Entry 5WNP (X-ray diffraction, 3.30 A resolution); this record covers chains A and K of the 23 polymer chains in the assembly.

== Chain A ==
Molecule: 16S Ribosomal RNA rRNA
Organism: Thermus thermophilus (strain HB8 / ATCC 27634 / DSM 579)
Sequence (1522 nucleotides; each row starts with the number of its first residue; note: 42 numbers in that range are skipped by the numbering (no residue carries them; nothing is unmodelled there); a row labelled like 190A-190L holds insertion residues (190A, then the next letters in order); numbering starts at 0):
     0 UUUGUUGGAG AGUUUGAUCC UGGCUCAGGG UGAACGCUGG CGGCGUGCCU AAGACAUGCA
    60 AGUCGUGCGG G
    73 CCGCGGGGUU UU
    88 ACUCCG
    95 UGGUC
   101 AGCGGCGGAC GGGUGAGUAA CGCGUGGGU
  129A G
   130 ACCUACCCGG AAGAGGGGGA CAACCCGGGG AAACUCGGGC UAAUCCCCCA UGUGGACCCG
   190 C
190A-190L CCCUUGGGGUGU
   191 GUCCAAAGGG CUUU
   216 GCCCGCUUCC GGAUGGGCCC GCGUCCCAUC AGCUAGUUGG UGGGGUAAUG GCCCACCAAG
   276 GCGACGACGG GUAGCCGGUC UGAGAGGAUG GCCGGCCACA GGGGCACUGA GACACGGGCC
   336 CCACUCCUAC GGGAGGCAGC AGUUAGGAAU CUUCCGCAAU GGGCGCAAGC CUGACGGAGC
   396 GACGCCGCUU GGAGGAAGAA GCCCUUCGGG GUGUAAACUC CUGAA
   442 CCCGGGACGA AACCCCCGAC GA
   474 GGGGACUGAC GGUACCGGG
   494 GUAAUAGCGC CGGCCAACUC CGUGCCAGCA GCCGCGGUAA UACGGAGGGC GCGAGCGUUA
   554 CCCGGAUUCA CUGGGCGUAA AGGGCGUGUA GGCGGCCUGG GGCGUCCCAU GUGAAAGACC
   614 ACGGCUCAAC CGUGGGGGAG CGUGGGAUAC GCUCAGGCUA GACGGUGGGA GAGGGUGGUG
   674 GAAUUCCCGG AGUAGCGGUG AAAUGCGCAG AUACCGGGAG GAACGCCGAU GGCGAAGGCA
   734 GCCACCUGGU CCACCCGUGA CGCUGAGGCG CGAAAGCGUG GGGAGCAAAC CGGAUUAGAU
   794 ACCCGGGUAG UCCACGCCCU AAACGAUGCG CGCUAGGUCU CUGGGUCU
   848 CCUGGGGGCC GAAGCUAACG CGUUAAGCGC GCCGCCUGGG GAGUACGGCC GCAAGGCUGA
   908 AACUCAAAGG AAUUGACGGG GGCCCGCACA AGCGGUGGAG CAUGUGGUUU AAUUCGAAGX
   968 AACGCGAAGA ACCUUACCAG GCCUUGACAU GCUAGG
 1003A G
  1004 AACCCGGGUG AAAGCCUGGG GUGCCCC
1030A-1030D GCGA
  1031 GGGGAGCCCU AGCACAGGUG CUGCAUGGCC GUCGUCAGCU CGUGCCGUGA GGUGUUGGGU
  1091 UAAGUCCCGC AACGAGCGCA ACCCCCGCCG UUAGUUGCCA GCGGUUCGGC CGGGCACUCU
  1151 AACGGGACUG CCCGCGAAA
  1171 GCGGGAGGAA GGAGGGGACG ACGUCUGGUC AGCAUGGCCC UUACGGCCUG GGCGACACAC
  1231 GUGCUACAAU GCCCACUACA AAGCGAUGCC ACCCGGCAAC GGGGAGCUAA UCGCAAAAAG
  1291 GUGGGCCCAG UUCGGAUUGG GGUCUGCAAC CCGACCCCAU GAAGCCGGAA UCGCUAGUAA
  1351 UCGCGGAUCA G
 1361A C
  1362 CAUGCCGCGG UGAAUACGUU CCCGGGCCUU GUACACACXG CCXGUXACGC CAUGGGAGCG
  1422 GGCUCUACCC GAAGUCGCCG GG
  1446 AGCCUACGGG
  1459 CAGGCGCCGA GGGUAGGGCC CGUGACUGGG GCGAAGUCGU AACAAGGUAG CUGUACCGGA
  1519 AGGUGCGGCU GGAUCCACUC CUUUCU
Unresolved in the structure: 0-4, 1534-1538
Modified residues: PSU (pseudouridine-5'-monophosphate) at position 516, 7MG (7N-methyl-8-hydroguanosine-5'-monophosphate) at position 527, M2G (N2-dimethylguanosine-5'-monophosphate) at position 966, 5MC (5-methylcytidine-5'-monophosphate) at position 967, 2MG (2N-methylguanosine-5'-monophosphate) at position 1207, 5MC (5-methylcytidine-5'-monophosphate) at position 1400, 4OC (4n,o2'-methylcytidine-5'-monophosphate) at position 1402, 5MC (5-methylcytidine-5'-monophosphate) at position 1404, 5MC (5-methylcytidine-5'-monophosphate) at position 1407, UR3 (3-methyluridine-5'-monophoshate) at position 1498, MA6 (6N-dimethyladenosine-5'-monophoshate) at position 1518, MA6 (6N-dimethyladenosine-5'-monophoshate) at position 1519, PSU (pseudouridine-5'-monophosphate) at position 1540, PSU (pseudouridine-5'-monophosphate) at position 1541
Differences from the reference sequence: conflict C1534 (A132811 in 55771382), A1535 (C132812 in 55771382)
Bound ions: Mg2+ site 1: U5, G6 (shared with 1 residue of chain D); K+ site 1 near U14 (its only coordinating residue here); Mg2+ site 2 near G15 (its only coordinating residue here); Mg2+ site 3 near G21 (its only coordinating residue here); Mg2+ site 4 near G28 (its only coordinating residue here); Mg2+ site 5 near G46 (its only coordinating residue here); Mg2+ site 6 near A53 (its only coordinating residue here); Mg2+ site 7 near G61 (its only coordinating residue here); Mg2+ site 8: G70, U98; Mg2+ site 9 near U81 (its only coordinating residue here); Mg2+ site 10 near U83 (its only coordinating residue here); Mg2+ site 11 near G107 (its only coordinating residue here); 14 more K+ sites not listed; 77 more Mg2+ sites not listed

== Chain K ==
Protein: 30S ribosomal protein S11
Organism: Thermus thermophilus (strain HB8 / ATCC 27634 / DSM 579)
UniProt: P80376 (RS11_THET8); numbering as in UniProt (aligned over 11-129)
Chain sequence (119 residues; row label = number of the first residue in the row):
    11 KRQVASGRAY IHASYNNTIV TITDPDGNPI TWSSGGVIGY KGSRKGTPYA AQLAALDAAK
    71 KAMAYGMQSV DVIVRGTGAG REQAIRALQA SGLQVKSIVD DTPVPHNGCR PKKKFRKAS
Bound ions: Mg2+: Asn26 (shared with G691(A) of chain A)

== How chain A and chain K interact ==
Contacting residue pairs (72):
  G674(A) with His116(K), base contact
  A675(A) with Val114(K), hydrogen bond to the sugar; His116(K), hydrogen bond to the base; Gly118(K), base contact
  A676(A) with Pro113(K), sugar contact; Pro115(K), sugar contact; Cys119(K), base contact
  U677(A) with Cys119(K), base contact
  G683(A) with Asn38(K), hydrogen bond to the base; Pro39(K), base contact
  A684(A) with Arg12(K), hydrogen bond to the phosphate; Asn38(K), sugar contact; Pro39(K), hydrogen bond to the sugar
  G685(A) with Arg12(K), salt bridge to the phosphate; Pro39(K), sugar contact; Ile40(K), phosphate contact; Trp42(K), sugar contact
  U686(A) with Trp42(K), hydrogen bond to the sugar
  G688(A) with Ser44(K), hydrogen bond to the phosphate; Gly46(K), sugar contact; Val47(K), sugar contact; Lys51(K), salt bridge to the phosphate
  C689(A) with Asn27(K), hydrogen bond to the phosphate; Ser44(K), hydrogen bond to the phosphate; Gly45(K), phosphate contact; Gly46(K), hydrogen bond to the phosphate; Lys55(K), salt bridge to the phosphate
  G690(A) with Asn27(K), hydrogen bond to the phosphate; Lys55(K), hydrogen bond to the base
  G691(A) with Asn26(K), hydrogen bond to the phosphate; Lys51(K), base contact; Gly52(K), base contact; Lys55(K), hydrogen bond to the base; Lys124(K), phosphate contact
  U692(A) with Asn26(K), hydrogen bond to the phosphate; Gly52(K), base contact; Ser53(K), hydrogen bond to the base; Lys124(K), salt bridge to the phosphate
  A694(A) with Ser53(K), hydrogen bond to the phosphate
  A695(A) with Gly52(K), phosphate contact; Ser53(K), hydrogen bond to the phosphate
  A704(A) with Trp42(K), base contact
  U705(A) with Ile29(K), base contact
  A706(A) with Ile29(K), sugar contact; Thr31(K), hydrogen bond to the sugar
  C707(A) with Tyr20(K), phosphate contact; Thr33(K), sugar contact; Gly37(K), hydrogen bond to the sugar; Pro39(K), base contact; Arg85(K), salt bridge to the phosphate
  C708(A) with Tyr20(K), sugar contact; Asp36(K), hydrogen bond to the sugar; Gly37(K), sugar contact; Arg85(K), salt bridge to the phosphate
  G714(A) with Cys119(K), base contact
  A715(A) with Gly118(K), base contact
  A716(A) with Asn117(K), hydrogen bond to the sugar; Gly118(K), base contact
  C717(A) with His116(K), sugar contact
  G718(A) with His116(K), stacking on the base; Asn117(K), sugar contact
  G778(A) with Cys119(K), sugar contact; Arg120(K), hydrogen bond to the sugar
  C779(A) with Arg120(K), sugar contact; Pro121(K), sugar contact; Lys122(K), salt bridge to the phosphate
  A780(A) with Lys123(K), hydrogen bond to the phosphate
  C796(A) with Lys123(K), salt bridge to the phosphate
  C797(A) with Lys124(K), phosphate contact
  G1523(A) with Lys123(K), phosphate contact
  C1524(A) with Arg120(K), salt bridge to the phosphate
  G1525(A) with Arg120(K), salt bridge to the phosphate
Interface residues without a listed pair, chain A (37 interface residues in all): A687, C795, G798, G799
Interface residues without a listed pair, chain K (40 interface residues in all): Arg18, His22, Ser24, Lys71, Tyr75, Ser129

== In short ==
37 residues of chain A face 40 of chain K across their interface, with 24 hydrogen bonds, 10 salt bridges and
1 aromatic stacking contact. Polar pairs include A675(A)-His116(K), G683(A)-Asn38(K) and G690(A)-Lys55(K).
U5(A) and G6(A) coordinate Mg2+ site 1.
Chain A is 16S Ribosomal RNA rRNA and chain K is 30S ribosomal protein S11, both from Thermus thermophilus
(strain HB8 / ATCC 27634 / DSM 579); the structure, Crystal Structure of 30S ribosomal subunit from Thermus
thermophilus, was determined by X-ray diffraction (same publication as 5WNQ, 5WNR, 5WNS, 5WNT, 5WNU and 5WNV).
